2VPS - chain A; structure by X-ray diffraction, 2.75 A resolution.

[Chain A]
Protein: Trypanothione synthetase
Organism: Leishmania major
Notes: EC 6.3.1.9
UniProt: Q711P7 (Q711P7_LEIMA); residue numbers follow UniProt; this construct covers 1-652
Sequence (652 residues; row label = number of the first residue in the row):
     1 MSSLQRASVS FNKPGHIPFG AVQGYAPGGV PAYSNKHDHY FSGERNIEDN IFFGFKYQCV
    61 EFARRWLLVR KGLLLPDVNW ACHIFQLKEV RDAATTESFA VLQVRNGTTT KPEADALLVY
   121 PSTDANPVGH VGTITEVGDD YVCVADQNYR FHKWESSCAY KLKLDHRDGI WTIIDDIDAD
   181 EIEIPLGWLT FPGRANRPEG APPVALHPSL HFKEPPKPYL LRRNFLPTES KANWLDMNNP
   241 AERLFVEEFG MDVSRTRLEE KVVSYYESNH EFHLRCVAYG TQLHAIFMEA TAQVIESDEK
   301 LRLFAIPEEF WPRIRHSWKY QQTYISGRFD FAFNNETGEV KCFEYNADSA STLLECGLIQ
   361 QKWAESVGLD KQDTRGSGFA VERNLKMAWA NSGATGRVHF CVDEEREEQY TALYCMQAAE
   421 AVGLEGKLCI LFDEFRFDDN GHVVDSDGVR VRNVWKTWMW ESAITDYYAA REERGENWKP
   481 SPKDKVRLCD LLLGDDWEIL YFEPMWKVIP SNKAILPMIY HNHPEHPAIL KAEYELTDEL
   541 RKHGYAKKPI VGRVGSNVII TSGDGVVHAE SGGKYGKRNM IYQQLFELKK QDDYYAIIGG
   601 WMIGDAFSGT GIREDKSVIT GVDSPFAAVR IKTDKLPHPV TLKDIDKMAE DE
Not modelled in the structure: 1, 251-261, 552-578, 634-643
What the authors report for this chain:
  - catalytic residues: Asn148, Asp330, Glu344, Asn346, Arg613 (proposed by the authors, not directly observed)
  - catalytic residues: Cys59 (citing earlier work)

[Overview]
From the paper: catalytic residues Asn148, Asp330 and Glu344 among others.
Chain A is Trypanothione synthetase (Leishmania major); the structure, Structure Of The Bifunctional
Leishmania Major Trypanothione Synthetase-Amidase, was determined by X-ray diffraction together with 2VOB and
2VPM from the same study.
